PDB entry 8VWU | electron microscopy, 3.00 A resolution | chains G and I of the 10 polymer chains in the assembly

# Chain G
Name: Histone H2A type 1
From: Homo sapiens
Reference sequence: P0C0S8 (H2A1_HUMAN); residues 1-129 here correspond to UniProt positions 2-130 (UniProt number = residue number + 1)
Amino-acid sequence (129 residues; row label = number of the first residue in the row):
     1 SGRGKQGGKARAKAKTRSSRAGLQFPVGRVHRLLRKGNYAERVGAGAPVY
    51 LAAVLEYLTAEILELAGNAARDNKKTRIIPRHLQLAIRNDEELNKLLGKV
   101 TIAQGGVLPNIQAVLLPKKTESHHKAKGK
Unresolved in the structure: 1-10, 120-129
Swiss-Prot annotation at these positions:
  - modified residue: Ser1 (N-acetylserine), Arg3 (Citrulline), Lys5 (N6-(2-hydroxyisobutyryl)lysine), Lys9 (N6-(2-hydroxyisobutyryl)lysine), Lys13 (N6-(beta-hydroxybutyryl)lysine), Lys36 (N6-(2-hydroxyisobutyryl)lysine), Lys74 (N6-(2-hydroxyisobutyryl)lysine), Lys75 (N6-(2-hydroxyisobutyryl)lysine), Lys95 (N6-(2-hydroxyisobutyryl)lysine), Lys99 (N6-glutaryllysine), Gln104 (N5-methylglutamine), Lys118 (N6-(2-hydroxyisobutyryl)lysine), Lys119 (N6-crotonyllysine), Thr120 (Phosphothreonine), Lys125 (N6-crotonyllysine)
  - cross-link (Glycyl lysine isopeptide (Lys-Gly)): Lys13 (interchain with G-Cter in ubiquitin), Lys15 (interchain with G-Cter in ubiquitin), Lys119 (interchain with G-Cter in ubiquitin)

# Chain I
Molecule: 601 I strand (damaged strand)
Sequence (147 nucleotides; each row starts with the number of its first residue):
     1 ATCGAGAATCCCGGTGCCGAGGCCGCTCAATTGGTCGTAGACAGCTCTAG
    51 CACCGCTTAAACGCACGTACGCGCTGTCCCCCGCGTTTTAACCGCCAAGG
   101 GGATTACTCCCTAGTCTCCAGGCACGTGTCAGATATATACATCCGAT
Modified / non-standard residues: 8OG (8-oxo-2'-deoxy-guanosine-5'-monophosphate) at position 34

# How chain G and chain I interact
Residue-residue contacts - 18 pairs, chain G then chain I:
  Arg11(G) - DC118(I)  base contact
  Arg11(G) - DC119(I)  sugar contact
  Lys13(G) - DA120(I)  salt bridge to the phosphate
  Thr16(G) - DG121(I)  sugar contact
  Arg29(G) - DG122(I)  phosphate contact
  Arg29(G) - DC123(I)  salt bridge to the phosphate
  Arg42(G) - DT112(I)  sugar contact
  Arg42(G) - DA113(I)  phosphate contact
  Val43(G) - DT112(I)  sugar contact
  Val43(G) - DA113(I)  hydrogen bond to the phosphate
  Gly44(G) - DT112(I)  phosphate contact
  Ala45(G) - DT112(I)  hydrogen bond to the phosphate
  Lys75(G) - DG132(I)  phosphate contact
  Lys75(G) - DA133(I)  phosphate contact
  Thr76(G) - DA131(I)  hydrogen bond to the phosphate
  Thr76(G) - DG132(I)  hydrogen bond to the phosphate
  Arg77(G) - DA131(I)  hydrogen bond to the sugar
  Arg77(G) - DG132(I)  hydrogen bond to the phosphate
Other interface residues (no listed pair), chain G (14 interface residues in all): His31, Arg35, Glu41
Other interface residues (no listed pair), chain I (12 interface residues in all): DT117

# Summary
14 residues of chain G and 12 residues of chain I are in contact; the contacts include 6 hydrogen bonds and 2
salt bridges. Polar pairs include Arg77(G)-DA131(I), Val43(G)-DA113(I) and Ala45(G)-DT112(I).
Here chain G is Histone H2A type 1 (Homo sapiens) and chain I is 601 I strand (damaged strand). Entry 8VWU
(Nucleosome containing 8oxoG at SHL4) was determined by electron microscopy together with 8VWS, 8VWT and 8VWV
from the same study.
